5TDP - chains A and B; structure by X-ray diffraction, 1.72 A resolution.

Chain A:
Molecule: anti-HER2 Fab Light Chain
From: Homo sapiens
Notes: antibody fragment or engineered binder
Amino-acid sequence (214 residues; row label = number of the first residue in the row):
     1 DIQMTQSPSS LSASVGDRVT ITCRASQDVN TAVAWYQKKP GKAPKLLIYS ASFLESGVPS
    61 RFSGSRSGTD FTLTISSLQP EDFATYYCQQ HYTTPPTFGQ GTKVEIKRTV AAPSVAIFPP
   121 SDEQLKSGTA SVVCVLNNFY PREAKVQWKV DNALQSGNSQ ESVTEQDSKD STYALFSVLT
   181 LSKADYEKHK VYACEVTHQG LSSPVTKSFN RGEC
Not modelled in the structure: 1
Disulfides: Cys23-Cys88, Cys134-Cys194

Chain B:
Molecule: anti-HER2 Fab Heavy Chain
From: Homo sapiens
Notes: antibody fragment or engineered binder
Amino-acid sequence (223 residues; row label = number of the first residue in the row):
     1 EVQLVESGGG LVQPGGSLRL SCAASGFNIK DTYIHWVREA PGKGLEWVAR IYPTNGYTRY
    61 ADSVKGRFTI SADTSKNTAY LQMNSLRAED TAVYYCSRWG GDGFYAMDYW GQGTLVTVSS
   121 ASTKGPSVFP LAPSSKSTSG GTAILGCLVK DYFPEPVTVS WNSGALTSGV HTSPAVLQSS
   181 GLYMLASAVT VPSSSLGTQT YICNVNHKPS NTKVDKKVEP KSC
Not modelled in the structure: 100-105, 135-140, 221-223
Disulfides: Cys22-Cys96, Cys147-Cys203

How chain A and chain B interact:
Pairs across the interface - 53 pairs, chain A then chain B:
  Tyr36(A) - Met107(B)  hydrogen bond (side chain-backbone)
  Tyr36(A) - Trp110(B)
  Lys38(A) - Glu39(B)  salt bridge
  Lys38(A) - Tyr95(B)  hydrogen bond
  Ala43(A) - Trp110(B)
  Ala43(A) - Gly111(B)
  Pro44(A) - Trp110(B)
  Leu46(A) - Ala106(B)  hydrophobic
  Leu46(A) - Met107(B)
  Leu46(A) - Asp108(B)
  Tyr49(A) - Ala106(B)  hydrophobic
  Glu55(A) - Asp108(B)
  Tyr87(A) - Leu45(B)  hydrophobic
  Gln89(A) - Met107(B)
  Thr94(A) - Trp47(B)
  Thr94(A) - Arg50(B)
  Thr94(A) - Arg59(B)
  Pro95(A) - Trp47(B)  hydrophobic
  Pro96(A) - Trp47(B)  hydrophobic
  Phe98(A) - Leu45(B)
  Ser114(A) - Ile144(B)
  Ala116(A) - Ile144(B)  hydrophobic
  Phe118(A) - Leu131(B)
  Phe118(A) - Ala132(B)
  Phe118(A) - Ile144(B)
  Ser121(A) - Phe129(B)
  Ser121(A) - Pro130(B)
  Glu123(A) - Pro130(B)
  Glu123(A) - Lys216(B)  salt bridge
  Gln124(A) - Phe129(B)
  Gln124(A) - Lys150(B)
  Ser131(A) - Leu148(B)
  Ser131(A) - Lys150(B)
  Val133(A) - Leu131(B)  hydrophobic
  Asn137(A) - His171(B)  hydrogen bond
  Asn137(A) - Thr190(B)
  Asn138(A) - His171(B)
  Gln160(A) - Val176(B)
  Gln160(A) - Leu177(B)  hydrogen bond (side chain-backbone)
  Gln160(A) - Gln178(B)
  Glu161(A) - Val176(B)
  Ser162(A) - Ser173(B)
  Ser162(A) - Pro174(B)  hydrogen bond (side chain-backbone)
  Ser162(A) - Val176(B)
  Val163(A) - Pro174(B)
  Thr164(A) - Thr172(B)
  Asp167(A) - His171(B)  salt bridge
  Ala174(A) - His171(B)
  Phe176(A) - His171(B)
  Phe176(A) - Ser173(B)
  Phe176(A) - Ala186(B)  hydrophobic
  Phe176(A) - Ser187(B)
  Phe176(A) - Ala188(B)  hydrophobic
Other interface residues (no listed pair), chain A (37 interface residues in all): Ala34, Lys42, His91, Val135, Val178, Thr180
Other interface residues (no listed pair), chain B (37 interface residues in all): Val37, Gly44, Glu46, Trp99, Gln112, Leu145, Met184

Overview:
The chain A/chain B interface involves 37 residues from each chain; the contacts include 5 hydrogen bonds and
3 salt bridges. Polar pairs include Lys38(A)-Glu39(B), Glu123(A)-Lys216(B) and Asp167(A)-His171(B).
Here chain A is anti-HER2 Fab Light Chain and chain B is anti-HER2 Fab Heavy Chain, both from Homo sapiens.
Entry 5TDP (Crystal structure of the Fab fragment of anti-HER2 antibody 4D5 with redesigned heavy and light
chain ...) was determined by X-ray diffraction.
